Entry 7AAR (X-ray diffraction, 2.64 A resolution); this record covers chain A.

# Chain A
Name: Sugar transport protein 10
Source organism: Arabidopsis thaliana
UniProt: Q9LT15 (STP10_ARATH); numbering as in UniProt (aligned over 1-514)
Sequence (514 residues; numbered 1 to 514; the number before each row is that of its first residue):
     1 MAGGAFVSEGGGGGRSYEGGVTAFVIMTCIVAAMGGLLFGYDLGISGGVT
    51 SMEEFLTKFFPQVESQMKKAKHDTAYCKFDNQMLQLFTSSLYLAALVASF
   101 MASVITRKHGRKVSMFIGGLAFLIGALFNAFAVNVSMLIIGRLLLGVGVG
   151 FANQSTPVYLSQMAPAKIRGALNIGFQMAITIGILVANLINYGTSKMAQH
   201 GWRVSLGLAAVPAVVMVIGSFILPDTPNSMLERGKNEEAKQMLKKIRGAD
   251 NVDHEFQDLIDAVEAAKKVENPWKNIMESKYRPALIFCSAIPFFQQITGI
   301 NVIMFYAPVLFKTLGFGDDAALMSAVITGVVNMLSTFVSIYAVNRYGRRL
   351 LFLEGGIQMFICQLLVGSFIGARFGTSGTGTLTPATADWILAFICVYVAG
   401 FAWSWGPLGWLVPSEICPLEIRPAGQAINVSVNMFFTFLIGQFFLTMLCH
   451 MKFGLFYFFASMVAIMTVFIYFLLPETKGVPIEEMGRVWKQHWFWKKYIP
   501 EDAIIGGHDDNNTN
Disordered / not traced: 1-15, 501-514
Cystine bridges: C77-C449
Sequence notes: engineered mutation Q162 (Glu in Q9LT15), N344 (Asp in Q9LT15)
Residues lining bound ligands:
  - Octyl Glucose Neopentyl Glycol (37X), molecule 1: F39, L43, Y92, S99, V149, N153, P157, N173, F176, Q177, I180, T336, S339, I340, A402, G406, P407, W410, V430, M434
  - Octyl Glucose Neopentyl Glycol (37X), molecule 2: I105, K108, H109, K112, V113, F116, F221, D225, R233
  - beta-D-glucopyranose (BGC): L43, I184, Q295, Q296, I300, N301, M304, N332, F401, G406, W410, N433, T437
Swiss-Prot annotation at these positions:
  - binding site (beta-D-glucose): Q177, Q295, Q296, N301, N332, W410
What the authors report for this chain:
  - conformationally variable residues (order/disorder transition, side-chain flip): F39, E64 to D73, Y76, R142, Q177, D225, Y306, P308
  - binding site for beta-D-glucopyranose: L43, I184
  - contacts within the chain: D42-R142 (backbone contact), F87-R142 (backbone contact), T88-R142 (backbone contact), C288-C417
  - binding site for Octyl Glucose Neopentyl Glycol: D225
  - mutagenesis - F39A (8-fold), Y76A (15-fold), Q177A (37-fold), I184A (3-fold), D225N (5-fold), C288A (3-fold), Y306A (15-fold), C417A (3-fold): decreased binding to beta-D-glucopyranose
  - mutagenesis - F87A/T88A: abolished catalytic activity
  - mutagenesis - F79A (K_m_ 29 uM): unchanged binding to beta-D-glucopyranose

# In short
Bound to chain A: Octyl Glucose Neopentyl Glycol and beta-D-glucopyranose. Curated annotation (UniProt) lists
6 beta-D-glucose-binding residues. From the paper: a binding site for beta-D-glucopyranose at L43 and I184;
F39A, Y76A and Q177A, among others, reduce binding to beta-D-glucopyranose; 10 substitutions were tested in
all.
Chain A is Sugar transport protein 10 (Arabidopsis thaliana); the structure, sugar/H+ symporter STP10 in
inward open conformation, was determined by X-ray diffraction (same publication as 7AAQ).
